PDB entry 7LUE | electron microscopy, 2.90 A resolution | chains B and C of the 9 polymer chains in the assembly

== Chain B (and C) ==
Name: Fusion glycoprotein F0
From: Respiratory syncytial virus A2
Notes: chain C of this document is another copy of the same molecule, construct and numbering; everything in this record applies to it too
UniProt: W8RJF9 (W8RJF9_HRSV); residues 26-513 here = UniProt positions 26-513
Sequence (548 residues; numbered 26 to 573; the number before each row is that of its first residue):
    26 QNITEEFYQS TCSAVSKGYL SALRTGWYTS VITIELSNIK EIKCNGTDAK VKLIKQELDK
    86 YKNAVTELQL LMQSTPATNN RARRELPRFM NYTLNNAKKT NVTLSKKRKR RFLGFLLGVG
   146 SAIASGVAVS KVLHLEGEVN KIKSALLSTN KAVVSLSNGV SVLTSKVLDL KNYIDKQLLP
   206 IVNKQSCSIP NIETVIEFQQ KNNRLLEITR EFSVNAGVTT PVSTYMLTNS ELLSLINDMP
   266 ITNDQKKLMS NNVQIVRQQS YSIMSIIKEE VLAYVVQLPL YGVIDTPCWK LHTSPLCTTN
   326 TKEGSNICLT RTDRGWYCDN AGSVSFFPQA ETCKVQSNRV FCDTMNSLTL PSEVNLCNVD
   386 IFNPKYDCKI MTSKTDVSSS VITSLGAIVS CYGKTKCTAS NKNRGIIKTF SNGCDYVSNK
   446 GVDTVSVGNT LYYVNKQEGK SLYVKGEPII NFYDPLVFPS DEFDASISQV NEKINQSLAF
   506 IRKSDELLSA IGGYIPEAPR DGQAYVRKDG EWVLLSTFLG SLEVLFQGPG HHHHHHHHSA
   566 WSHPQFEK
Unresolved in the structure: 26, 97-143, 325-330, 507-573
Differences from the reference sequence: conflict Glu66 (Lys in W8RJF9); engineered mutation Ile67 (Asn in W8RJF9), Pro215 (Ser in W8RJF9); expression tag (514-573)
Disulfide bonds: Cys37-Cys439, Cys69-Cys212, Cys313-Cys343, Cys322-Cys333, Cys358-Cys367, Cys382-Cys393, Cys416-Cys422

== How chain B and chain C interact ==
Residue-residue contacts (46; chain B residue first):
  Thr50(B) with Leu456(C)
  Trp52(B) with Tyr458(C)
  Ala74(B) with Glu218(C)
  Lys75(B) with Glu218(C), salt bridge
  Leu78(B) with Glu218(C)
  Lys85(B) with Gln225(C)
  Glu92(B) with Thr249(C); Asn254(C)
  Leu95(B) with Asn254(C); Val278(C), hydrophobic; Gln279(C)
  Leu96(B) with Gln279(C)
  Val144(B) with Arg339(C); Ser405(C), hydrogen bond (backbone-backbone); Val406(C), hydrophobic
  Gly145(B) with Ile407(C); Tyr457(C)
  Ser146(B) with Asn460(C), hydrogen bond
  Ala149(B) with Tyr458(C); Val459(C); Asn460(C)
  Ser150(B) with Tyr458(C)
  Ala153(B) with Lys461(C)
  Lys156(B) with Lys461(C); Gln462(C), hydrogen bond
  Asn183(B) with Asn428(C), hydrogen bond (backbone-side chain)
  Val185(B) with Lys427(C)
  Ile217(B) with Glu218(C); Ile221(C), hydrophobic
  Gln224(B) with Ile221(C); Gln225(C)
  Arg235(B) with Tyr250(C), hydrogen bond
  Val239(B) with Pro246(C); Ser248(C); Gln283(C), hydrogen bond (backbone-side chain)
  Asn240(B) with Gln283(C), hydrogen bond (backbone-side chain)
  Ala241(B) with Gln283(C)
  Asn345(B) with Asn454(C), hydrogen bond (backbone-side chain)
  Ala346(B) with Asn454(C)
  Ser348(B) with Asn454(C), hydrogen bond
  Ser350(B) with Asn454(C)
  Thr369(B) with Thr455(C), hydrogen bond (backbone-side chain)
  Met370(B) with Thr455(C); Tyr457(C)
  Thr374(B) with Asn454(C), hydrogen bond (side chain-backbone)
  Lys498(B) with Asp486(C), salt bridge
Interface residues without a listed pair, chain B (41 interface residues in all): Gly51, Gln81, Ile221, Glu232, Ser238, Ser372, Leu373, Phe488, Gln494
Interface residues without a listed pair, chain C (40 interface residues in all): Ile217, Glu222, Lys226, Val247, Leu258, Ser275, Asn276, Arg282, Lys399, Val402, Gly453, Glu463, Phe488

== Overview ==
Chain B and chain C form an interface of 41 and 40 residues respectively, with 11 hydrogen bonds and 2 salt
bridges. Polar pairs include Lys75(B)-Glu218(C), Lys498(B)-Asp486(C) and Ser146(B)-Asn460(C).
Both chains are Fusion glycoprotein F0 (Respiratory syncytial virus A2). Entry 7LUE (Prefusion RSV F
glycoprotein bound by neutralizing site V-directed antibody ADI-14442) was determined by electron microscopy
together with 7LUD and 7LUC from the same study.
